Entry 3UFN (X-ray diffraction, 1.45 A resolution); this record covers chains A and B.

== Chain A (and B) ==
Name: HIV-1 protease
Source organism: Homo sapiens
Notes: chain B of this document is another copy of the same molecule, construct and numbering; everything in this record applies to it too
Reference sequence: P03367 (POL_HV1BR); residues 1-99 here correspond to UniProt positions 501-599 (UniProt number = residue number + 500)
Chain sequence (99 residues; numbered 1 to 99; the number before each row is that of its first residue):
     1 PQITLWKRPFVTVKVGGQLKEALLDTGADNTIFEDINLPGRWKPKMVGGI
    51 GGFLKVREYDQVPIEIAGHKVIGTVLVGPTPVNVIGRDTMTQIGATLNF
Differences from the reference sequence: engineered mutation Lys7 (Gln507 in P03367), Phe10 (Leu510 in P03367), Val13 (Ile513 in P03367), Val15 (Ile515 in P03367), Asn30 (Asp530 in P03367), Ile32 (Val532 in P03367), Phe33 (Leu533 in P03367), Asp35 (Glu535 in P03367), Ile36 (Met536 in P03367), Asn37 (Ser537 in P03367), Val47 (Ile547 in P03367), Leu54 (Ile554 in P03367), Glu58 (Gln558 in P03367), Val62 (Ile562 in P03367), Pro63 (Leu563 in P03367), Ala67 (Cys567 in P03367), Val71 (Ala571 in P03367), Val84 (Ile584 in P03367), Asp88 (Asn588 in P03367), Thr89 (Leu589 in P03367), Met90 (Leu590 in P03367), Ala95 (Cys595 in P03367)
UniProt features mapped onto this chain:
  - region (Dimerization of protease): Pro1 to Leu5, Gly49 to Phe53, Lys55
  - active site: Asp25 (For protease activity)
  - site: Phe99 (Cleavage)
Small-molecule neighbours:
  - Fortovase (ROC; (2S)-N-[(2S,3R)-4-[(2S,3S,4aS,8aS)-3-(tert-butylcarbamoyl)-3,4,4a,5,6,7,8,8a-octahydro-1H-isoquinolin-2-yl]-3-hydroxy-1 -phenyl-butan-2-yl]-2-(quinolin-2-ylcarbonylamino)butanediamide), molecule 1: Arg8, Phe10, Leu23, Pro81, Val82
  - Fortovase (ROC), molecule 2: Leu23, Asp25, Gly27, Ala28, Asp29, Asn30, Ile32, Val47, Gly48, Gly49, Ile50, Phe53, Thr80, Pro81, Val82, Val84
Reported in the primary citation:
  - binding site for Fortovase: Arg8, Phe10, Gly27
  - conformationally variable residues (loop rearrangement): Glu34 to Lys43

== How chain A and chain B interact ==
Contacting residue pairs - 88 pairs, chain A then chain B:
  Pro1(A) - Leu97(B)
  Pro1(A) - Asn98(B)
  Pro1(A) - Phe99(B)  hydrogen bond (backbone-backbone)
  Gln2(A) - Thr96(B)  hydrogen bond
  Gln2(A) - Leu97(B)
  Gln2(A) - Asn98(B)
  Ile3(A) - Thr96(B)
  Ile3(A) - Leu97(B)  hydrogen bond (backbone-backbone)
  Ile3(A) - Phe99(B)  hydrophobic
  Thr4(A) - Thr96(B)
  Leu5(A) - Thr26(B)
  Leu5(A) - Arg87(B)  hydrogen bond (backbone-side chain)
  Leu5(A) - Thr91(B)
  Leu5(A) - Ala95(B)
  Trp6(A) - Arg87(B)  hydrogen bond (backbone-side chain)
  Trp6(A) - Thr91(B)
  Lys7(A) - Arg87(B)
  Arg8(A) - Asp29(B)  salt bridge
  Arg8(A) - Arg87(B)
  Pro9(A) - Thr26(B)
  Pro9(A) - Arg87(B)
  Leu23(A) - Gly27(B)
  Leu24(A) - Thr26(B)  hydrogen bond (backbone-side chain)
  Leu24(A) - Gly27(B)
  Leu24(A) - Leu97(B)  hydrophobic
  Leu24(A) - Phe99(B)  hydrophobic
  Asp25(A) - Asp25(B)
  Asp25(A) - Thr26(B)
  Asp25(A) - Gly27(B)
  Thr26(A) - Leu5(B)
  Thr26(A) - Pro9(B)
  Thr26(A) - Leu24(B)  hydrogen bond (side chain-backbone)
  Thr26(A) - Asp25(B)
  Thr26(A) - Thr26(B)  hydrogen bond (backbone-side chain)
  Thr26(A) - Leu97(B)
  Gly27(A) - Leu23(B)
  Gly27(A) - Asp25(B)  hydrogen bond (backbone-side chain)
  Asp29(A) - Arg8(B)  salt bridge
  Gly48(A) - Ile50(B)
  Gly49(A) - Ile50(B)
  Ile50(A) - Gly49(B)
  Ile50(A) - Ile50(B)  hydrogen bond (backbone-backbone)
  Ile50(A) - Gly52(B)
  Ile50(A) - Leu54(B)  hydrophobic
  Ile50(A) - Thr80(B)
  Gly51(A) - Ile50(B)  hydrogen bond (backbone-backbone)
  Gly51(A) - Gly51(B)
  Gly51(A) - Gly52(B)
  Gly52(A) - Ile50(B)
  Gly52(A) - Gly51(B)
  Leu54(A) - Ile50(B)  hydrophobic
  Leu54(A) - Gly51(B)
  Ala67(A) - Phe99(B)  hydrophobic
  Arg87(A) - Leu5(B)  hydrogen bond (side chain-backbone)
  Arg87(A) - Trp6(B)  hydrogen bond (side chain-backbone)
  Arg87(A) - Lys7(B)
  Arg87(A) - Arg8(B)
  Arg87(A) - Pro9(B)
  Met90(A) - Leu5(B)  hydrophobic
  Thr91(A) - Leu5(B)
  Thr91(A) - Trp6(B)
  Ile93(A) - Phe99(B)
  Gly94(A) - Asn98(B)
  Ala95(A) - Leu5(B)
  Ala95(A) - Asn98(B)
  Ala95(A) - Phe99(B)  hydrophobic
  Thr96(A) - Gln2(B)
  Thr96(A) - Ile3(B)
  Thr96(A) - Thr96(B)
  Thr96(A) - Leu97(B)
  Thr96(A) - Asn98(B)  hydrogen bond (backbone-backbone)
  Leu97(A) - Pro1(B)
  Leu97(A) - Gln2(B)
  Leu97(A) - Ile3(B)  hydrogen bond (backbone-backbone)
  Leu97(A) - Leu24(B)  hydrophobic
  Leu97(A) - Thr26(B)
  Leu97(A) - Thr96(B)
  Leu97(A) - Leu97(B)  hydrophobic
  Asn98(A) - Pro1(B)
  Asn98(A) - Gln2(B)
  Asn98(A) - Ala95(B)
  Asn98(A) - Thr96(B)  hydrogen bond (backbone-backbone)
  Asn98(A) - Asn98(B)
  Phe99(A) - Pro1(B)  hydrogen bond (backbone-backbone)
  Phe99(A) - Ile3(B)  hydrophobic
  Phe99(A) - Leu24(B)  hydrophobic
  Phe99(A) - Ile93(B)  hydrophobic
  Phe99(A) - Ala95(B)  hydrophobic
Other interface residues (no listed pair), chain A (36 interface residues in all): Ile32, His69, Thr80, Pro81
Other interface residues (no listed pair), chain B (35 interface residues in all): Thr4, Val11, Gly48, His69, Pro81, Met90, Gly94

== In short ==
36 residues of chain A face 35 of chain B across their interface; the contacts include 17 hydrogen bonds and 2
salt bridges. Among the polar pairs are Arg8(A)-Asp29(B), Gln2(A)-Thr96(B) and Leu5(A)-Arg87(B). Bound to
chain A: Fortovase. From the paper: a binding site for Fortovase at Arg8(A), Phe10(A) and Gly27(A);
conformational variability at Glu34(A).
Chain A and chain B are both HIV-1 protease (Homo sapiens); the structure, Crystal Structure of Multidrug
Resistant HIV-1 Protease Clinical Isolate PR20 in Complex with Saquinavir, was determined by X-ray diffraction
together with 3UCB, 3UF3 and 3UHL from the same study.
